Entry 7Z0S (electron microscopy, 2.60 A resolution); this record covers chains G and F of the 6 polymer chains in the assembly.

== Chain G ==
Name: Formate hydrogenlyase subunit 7
Organism: Escherichia coli K-12
Reference sequence: P16433 (HYCG_ECOLI); residue numbers follow UniProt; this construct covers 1-255
Chain sequence (255 residues; numbered 1 to 255; the number before each row is that of its first residue):
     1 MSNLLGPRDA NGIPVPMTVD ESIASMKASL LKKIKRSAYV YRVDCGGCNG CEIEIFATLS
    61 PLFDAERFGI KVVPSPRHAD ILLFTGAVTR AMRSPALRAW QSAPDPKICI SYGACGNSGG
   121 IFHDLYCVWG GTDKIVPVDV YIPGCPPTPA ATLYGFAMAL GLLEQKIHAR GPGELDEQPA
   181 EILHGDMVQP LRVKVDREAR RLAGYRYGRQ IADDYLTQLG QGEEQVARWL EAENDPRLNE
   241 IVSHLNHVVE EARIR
Not modelled in the structure: 1-3, 254-255
Ion coordination: 4Fe-4S cluster Fe: Cys-48, Cys-51, Cys-115, Cys-145
Residues lining bound ligands: 4Fe-4S cluster (SF4): Gly-47, Cys-48, Gly-50, Cys-51, Glu-52, Gly-113, Ala-114, Cys-115, Phe-122, Gly-144, Cys-145, Pro-146
UniProt features mapped onto this chain:
  - binding site ([4Fe-4S] cluster): Cys-45, Cys-51, Cys-115, Cys-145

== Chain F ==
Name: Formate hydrogenlyase subunit 6
Organism: Escherichia coli K-12
Reference sequence: P16432 (HYCF_ECOLI); numbering as in UniProt (aligned over 1-180)
Chain sequence (180 residues; row label = number of the first residue in the row):
     1 MFTFIKKVIK TGTATSSYPL EPIAVDKNFR GKPEQNPQQC IGCAACVNAC PSNALTVETD
    61 LATGELAWEF NLGHCIFCGR CEEVCPTAAI KLSQEYELAV WKKEDFLQQS RFALCNCRVC
   121 NRPFAVQKEI DYAIALLKHN GDSRAENHRE SFETCPECKR QKCLVPSDRI ELTRHMKEAI
Not modelled in the structure: 1, 166-180
Ion coordination: 4Fe-4S cluster Fe site 1: Cys-40, Cys-43, Cys-46, Cys-85; 4Fe-4S cluster Fe site 2: Cys-50, Cys-75, Cys-78, Cys-81; Fe ion: Cys-117, Cys-120, Cys-155, Cys-158
Residues lining bound ligands:
  - 4Fe-4S cluster (SF4), molecule 1: Pro-33, Ala-49, Cys-50, Pro-51, Ser-52, Ala-54, Leu-55, Phe-70, Cys-75, Ile-76, Phe-77, Cys-78, Gly-79, Arg-80, Cys-81, Leu-92
  - 4Fe-4S cluster (SF4), molecule 2: Gln-35, Cys-40, Ile-41, Gly-42, Cys-43, Ala-44, Ala-45, Cys-46, Trp-68, Cys-85, Pro-86, Thr-87, Ala-89, Ile-90
UniProt features mapped onto this chain:
  - binding site ([4Fe-4S] cluster): Cys-40, Cys-43, Cys-46, Cys-50, Cys-75, Cys-78, Cys-81, Cys-85
Reported in the primary citation:
  - Fe ion coordination: Cys-117, Cys-120, Cys-155, Cys-158

== Interface between chain G and chain F ==
Contacting residue pairs (126; chain G residue first):
  Leu-31(G) with Trp-101(F), hydrophobic
  Pro-61(G) with Ala-14(F); Thr-15(F), hydrogen bond (backbone-side chain)
  Leu-62(G) with Ala-14(F); Thr-15(F); Ser-16(F), hydrogen bond (backbone-backbone)
  Phe-63(G) with Ile-23(F), hydrophobic
  Asp-64(G) with Thr-15(F)
  Arg-67(G) with Thr-15(F); Ser-16(F), hydrogen bond (side chain-backbone); Ser-17(F); Tyr-18(F), hydrogen bond (side chain-backbone)
  Phe-68(G) with Tyr-18(F); Pro-19(F)
  Ala-114(G) with Gly-73(F); His-74(F); Cys-75(F)
  Asn-117(G) with Gly-73(F); Lys-103(F), hydrogen bond (backbone-side chain); Phe-106(F)
  Ser-118(G) with Gly-73(F), hydrogen bond (side chain-backbone); His-74(F), hydrogen bond
  Gly-120(G) with Ser-52(F); His-74(F)
  Ile-121(G) with Pro-51(F); Ser-52(F); Ile-76(F), hydrophobic
  His-123(G) with Ser-52(F); Asn-53(F), hydrogen bond; His-74(F)
  Asp-133(G) with Lys-103(F), salt bridge
  Asp-139(G) with Trp-101(F)
  Val-140(G) with Val-100(F); Trp-101(F), hydrophobic
  Tyr-141(G) with Ala-99(F); Val-100(F), hydrogen bond (backbone-backbone); Lys-103(F); Phe-106(F), hydrophobic
  Pro-143(G) with Leu-72(F); Leu-98(F); Phe-106(F), hydrophobic
  Gly-144(G) with Phe-77(F)
  Cys-145(G) with Ile-76(F), hydrophobic; Phe-77(F)
  Thr-148(G) with Phe-29(F); Tyr-96(F)
  Ala-150(G) with Tyr-18(F); Ile-23(F), hydrophobic; Tyr-96(F), hydrophobic
  Ala-151(G) with Tyr-96(F)
  Leu-153(G) with Tyr-18(F), hydrophobic
  Tyr-154(G) with Tyr-18(F); Glu-97(F); Ala-99(F)
  Gly-155(G) with Ala-99(F)
  Met-158(G) with Ala-99(F); Val-100(F); Trp-101(F)
  Ala-159(G) with Trp-101(F)
  Leu-163(G) with Pro-19(F), hydrophobic
  Gln-165(G) with Ala-99(F); Val-100(F); Trp-101(F), hydrogen bond (side chain-backbone); Asp-105(F), hydrogen bond
  Lys-166(G) with Glu-97(F), salt bridge
  Ile-167(G) with Leu-72(F), hydrophobic; Glu-97(F); Leu-98(F); Val-100(F), hydrophobic
  His-168(G) with Asp-105(F), salt bridge
  Ala-169(G) with Glu-104(F); Asp-105(F), hydrogen bond (backbone-side chain); Leu-107(F)
  Arg-170(G) with Gln-35(F), hydrogen bond; Pro-37(F); Leu-107(F), hydrogen bond (backbone-backbone); Gln-108(F); Gln-109(F), hydrogen bond (backbone-backbone); Ser-110(F), hydrogen bond
  Gly-171(G) with Gln-109(F)
  Pro-172(G) with Gln-109(F); Arg-111(F)
  Leu-175(G) with Pro-37(F); Gln-38(F); Lys-128(F), hydrogen bond (backbone-side chain)
  Asp-176(G) with Pro-37(F); Ser-110(F), hydrogen bond; Arg-111(F), hydrogen bond (side chain-backbone); Phe-112(F); Lys-128(F), hydrogen bond (backbone-side chain)
  Glu-177(G) with Arg-111(F); Phe-112(F); Ala-113(F), hydrogen bond (side chain-backbone)
  Gln-178(G) with Gln-38(F); Lys-128(F), hydrogen bond (backbone-side chain)
  Pro-179(G) with Gln-38(F), hydrogen bond (backbone-side chain)
  Ala-180(G) with Gln-38(F), hydrogen bond (backbone-backbone); Gln-39(F); Ile-41(F), hydrophobic
  Glu-181(G) with Gln-38(F); Gln-39(F), hydrogen bond (backbone-side chain)
  Ile-182(G) with Ala-135(F); His-139(F)
  Leu-183(G) with Pro-86(F); Thr-87(F)
  Gly-185(G) with His-139(F), hydrogen bond (backbone-side chain)
  Met-187(G) with His-139(F)
  Val-188(G) with Asn-140(F)
  Gln-189(G) with Leu-136(F)
  Pro-190(G) with Asn-140(F)
  Arg-200(G) with Glu-83(F), salt bridge
  Tyr-205(G) with Arg-30(F); Cys-78(F); Gly-79(F); Glu-82(F); Glu-83(F)
  Arg-206(G) with Lys-27(F); Asn-28(F), hydrogen bond; Glu-82(F), salt bridge; Lys-91(F); Leu-92(F); Gln-94(F)
  Tyr-207(G) with Lys-27(F), hydrogen bond; Asn-28(F), hydrogen bond
  Arg-209(G) with Ala-88(F)
  Gln-210(G) with Asn-28(F), hydrogen bond
Interface residues without a listed pair, chain G (59 interface residues in all): Ile-142, Arg-197
Interface residues without a listed pair, chain F (65 interface residues in all): Lys-32, Glu-65, Trp-68, Arg-80, Cys-85, Glu-95, Lys-102, Tyr-132

== Summary ==
Chain G and chain F form an interface of 59 and 65 residues respectively; the contacts include 30 hydrogen
bonds and 5 salt bridges. Polar contacts include Asp-133(G)/Lys-103(F), Lys-166(G)/Glu-97(F) and
His-168(G)/Asp-105(F). Chain G binds 4Fe-4S cluster. Ligands of chain F: 4Fe-4S cluster. From the paper: Fe
ion coordination by Cys-117(F), Cys-120(F) and Cys-155(F) among others.
Chain G is Formate hydrogenlyase subunit 7 and chain F is Formate hydrogenlyase subunit 6, both from
Escherichia coli K-12; the structure, Structure of the Escherichia coli formate hydrogenlyase complex
(anaerobic preparation, without formate dehydrogenase H), was determined by electron microscopy together with
7Z0T from the same study.
